4AJ5 - chains 3 and I of the 30 polymer chains in the assembly; structure by X-ray diffraction, 3.32 A resolution.

== Chain 3 ==
Molecule: Spindle and kinetochore-associated protein 3
Organism: Homo sapiens
UniProt: Q8IX90 (SKA3_HUMAN); numbering as in UniProt (aligned over 1-101)
Amino-acid sequence (101 residues; row label = number of the first residue in the row):
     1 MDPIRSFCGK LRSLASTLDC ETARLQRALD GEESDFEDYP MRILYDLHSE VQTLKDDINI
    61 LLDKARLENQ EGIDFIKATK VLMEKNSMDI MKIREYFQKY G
Unresolved in the structure: 1, 100-101
Construct notes: engineered mutation Ile-58 (Val in Q8IX90)

== Chain I ==
Molecule: Spindle and kinetochore-associated protein 1
Organism: Homo sapiens
UniProt: Q96BD8 (SKA1_HUMAN); residue numbers follow UniProt; this construct covers 1-91
Amino-acid sequence (91 residues; each row starts with the number of its first residue):
     1 MASSDLEQLC SHVNEKIGNI KKTLSLRNCG QEPTLKTVLN KIGDEIIVIN ELLNKLELEI
    61 QYQEQTNNSL KELCESLEED YKDIEHLKEN V
Unresolved in the structure: 1-2, 89-91
Curated features (UniProtKB/Swiss-Prot):
  - modified residue: Ala-2 (N-acetylalanine)

== Interface between chain 3 and chain I ==
Contacting residue pairs (51):
  Lys-10(3) / Leu-6(I)
  Leu-14(3) / Leu-9(I)  hydrophobic
  Leu-14(3) / Cys-10(I)  hydrophobic
  Leu-14(3) / Val-13(I)  hydrophobic
  Thr-17(3) / Ile-17(I)
  Glu-21(3) / Ile-17(I)
  Glu-21(3) / Lys-21(I)  salt bridge
  Leu-25(3) / Ile-20(I)  hydrophobic
  Ala-28(3) / Leu-24(I)  hydrophobic
  Ala-28(3) / Arg-27(I)  hydrogen bond (backbone-side chain)
  Leu-29(3) / Arg-27(I)  hydrogen bond (backbone-side chain)
  Phe-36(3) / Leu-24(I)  hydrophobic
  Phe-36(3) / Asn-28(I)  hydrogen bond (backbone-side chain)
  Met-41(3) / Thr-34(I)
  Met-41(3) / Leu-35(I)  hydrophobic
  Met-41(3) / Val-38(I)  hydrophobic
  Leu-44(3) / Val-38(I)
  Leu-44(3) / Leu-39(I)  hydrophobic
  Leu-44(3) / Ile-42(I)
  Leu-47(3) / Ile-42(I)  hydrophobic
  His-48(3) / Ile-42(I)
  His-48(3) / Glu-45(I)  salt bridge
  Val-51(3) / Ile-46(I)  hydrophobic
  Val-51(3) / Ile-49(I)
  Gln-52(3) / Glu-45(I)
  Leu-54(3) / Ile-49(I)  hydrophobic
  Lys-55(3) / Glu-45(I)  salt bridge
  Lys-55(3) / Val-48(I)
  Lys-55(3) / Ile-49(I)
  Lys-55(3) / Leu-52(I)
  Ile-58(3) / Ile-49(I)  hydrophobic
  Ile-58(3) / Leu-52(I)
  Ile-58(3) / Leu-53(I)  hydrophobic
  Asn-59(3) / Leu-52(I)
  Leu-61(3) / Leu-56(I)  hydrophobic
  Leu-62(3) / Leu-52(I)  hydrophobic
  Leu-62(3) / Lys-55(I)
  Leu-62(3) / Leu-56(I)  hydrophobic
  Leu-62(3) / Glu-59(I)
  Ala-65(3) / Glu-59(I)
  Arg-66(3) / Glu-59(I)  salt bridge
  Glu-68(3) / Gln-63(I)
  Asn-69(3) / Glu-59(I)  hydrogen bond (side chain-backbone)
  Asn-69(3) / Tyr-62(I)
  Asn-69(3) / Gln-63(I)
  Asn-69(3) / Thr-66(I)  hydrogen bond
  Ile-76(3) / Ser-69(I)
  Ile-90(3) / Asp-80(I)
  Ile-90(3) / Asp-83(I)
  Ile-90(3) / Ile-84(I)  hydrophobic
  Ile-93(3) / Leu-87(I)  hydrophobic
Also at the interface, not in a pair above, chain 3 (34 interface residues in all): Phe-7, Leu-18, Glu-37, Pro-40, Tyr-45, Gly-72, Thr-79
Also at the interface, not in a pair above, chain I (36 interface residues in all): Ser-25, Glu-32, Lys-41, Leu-73

== Overview ==
The interface between chain 3 and chain I involves 34 residues on one side and 36 on the other, with 5
hydrogen bonds and 4 salt bridges. Polar contacts include Glu-21(3)/Lys-21(I), His-48(3)/Glu-45(I) and
Lys-55(3)/Glu-45(I).
Here chain 3 is Spindle and kinetochore-associated protein 3 and chain I is Spindle and kinetochore-associated
protein 1, both from Homo sapiens. Entry 4AJ5 (Crystal structure of the Ska core complex) was determined by
X-ray diffraction.
